Entry 4UT0 (X-ray diffraction, 2.40 A resolution); this record covers chains K and M of the 5 polymer chains in the assembly.

Chain K:
Name: Homing endonuclease I-dmoi
Organism: Desulfurococcus mobilis
Notes: EC 3.1.-.-
UniProtKB: P21505 (DMO1_DESMO); residue numbers follow UniProt; this construct covers 2-188
Sequence (199 residues; each row starts with the number of its first residue):
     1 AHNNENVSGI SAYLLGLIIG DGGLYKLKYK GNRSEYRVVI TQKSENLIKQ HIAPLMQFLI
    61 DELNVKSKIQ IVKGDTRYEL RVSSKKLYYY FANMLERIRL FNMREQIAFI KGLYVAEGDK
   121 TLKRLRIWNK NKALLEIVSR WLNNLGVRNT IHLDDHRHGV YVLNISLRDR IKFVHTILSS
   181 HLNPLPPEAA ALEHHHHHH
Unresolved in the structure: 1-4, 183-199
Construct notes: expression tag (1, 189-199)
Curated features (UniProtKB/Swiss-Prot):
  - active site: Asp-21, Glu-117
Ion coordination: Mn2+ site 1: Gly-20, Glu-117 (shared with DG15(M) of chain M; 1 residue of chain N); Mn2+ site 2: Asp-21, Ala-116 (shared with 1 residue of chain L; 1 residue of chain O)

Chain M:
Molecule: 11-nt DNA strand
Sequence (11 nucleotides; numbered 15 to 25; the number before each row is that of its first residue):
    15 GTTCCGGCGC G
Ion coordination: Mn2+: DG15 (shared with Gly-20(K), Glu-117(K) of chain K; 1 residue of chain N)

How chain K and chain M interact:
Residue-residue contacts (20; chain K residue first):
  Gly-20(K) with DG15(M), phosphate contact
  Asp-21(K) with DG15(M), sugar contact
  Gly-22(K) with DG15(M), sugar contact; DT16(M), phosphate contact
  Tyr-25(K) with DG15(M), sugar contact; DT16(M), hydrogen bond to the phosphate; DT17(M), base contact
  Leu-27(K) with DT17(M), base contact
  Tyr-29(K) with DC18(M), hydrogen bond to the base; DC19(M), hydrogen bond to the base
  Lys-30(K) with DC19(M), salt bridge to the phosphate; DG20(M), salt bridge to the phosphate
  Arg-33(K) with DG20(M), hydrogen bond to the base; DG21(M), hydrogen bond to the base; DC22(M), base contact
  Arg-37(K) with DT17(M), hydrogen bond to the base; DC18(M), base contact
  Arg-77(K) with DG15(M), hydrogen bond to the base; DT16(M), hydrogen bond to the base
  Glu-117(K) with DG15(M), phosphate contact
Other interface residues (no listed pair), chain K (15 interface residues in all): Gly-23, Glu-35, Thr-41, Glu-79

Overview:
Chain K and chain M form an interface of 15 and 8 residues respectively, with 8 hydrogen bonds and 2 salt
bridges. Among the polar pairs are Tyr-29(K)/DC18(M), Tyr-29(K)/DC19(M) and Arg-33(K)/DG20(M). Curated
annotation (UniProt) lists active-site residues Asp-21(K) and Glu-117(K) on chain K.
Here chain K is Homing endonuclease I-dmoi (Desulfurococcus mobilis) and chain M is an 11-nt DNA strand. Entry
4UT0 (The crystal structure of I-dmoi in complex with its target DNA at 10 days incubation in ...) was
determined by X-ray diffraction together with 4D6N, 4D6O, 4UN7, 4UN8, 4UN9, 4UNA, 4UNB and 4UNC from the same
study.
